Entry 7KSM (electron microscopy, 3.20 A resolution); this record covers chains B and C of the 7 polymer chains in the assembly.

# Chain B (and C)
Name: Lon protease homolog, mitochondrial
Source organism: Homo sapiens
Notes: EC 3.4.21.53; chain C of this document is another copy of the same molecule, construct and numbering; everything in this record applies to it too
Reference sequence: P36776 (LONM_HUMAN); numbering as in UniProt (aligned over 416-947)
Amino-acid sequence (532 residues; each row starts with the number of its first residue):
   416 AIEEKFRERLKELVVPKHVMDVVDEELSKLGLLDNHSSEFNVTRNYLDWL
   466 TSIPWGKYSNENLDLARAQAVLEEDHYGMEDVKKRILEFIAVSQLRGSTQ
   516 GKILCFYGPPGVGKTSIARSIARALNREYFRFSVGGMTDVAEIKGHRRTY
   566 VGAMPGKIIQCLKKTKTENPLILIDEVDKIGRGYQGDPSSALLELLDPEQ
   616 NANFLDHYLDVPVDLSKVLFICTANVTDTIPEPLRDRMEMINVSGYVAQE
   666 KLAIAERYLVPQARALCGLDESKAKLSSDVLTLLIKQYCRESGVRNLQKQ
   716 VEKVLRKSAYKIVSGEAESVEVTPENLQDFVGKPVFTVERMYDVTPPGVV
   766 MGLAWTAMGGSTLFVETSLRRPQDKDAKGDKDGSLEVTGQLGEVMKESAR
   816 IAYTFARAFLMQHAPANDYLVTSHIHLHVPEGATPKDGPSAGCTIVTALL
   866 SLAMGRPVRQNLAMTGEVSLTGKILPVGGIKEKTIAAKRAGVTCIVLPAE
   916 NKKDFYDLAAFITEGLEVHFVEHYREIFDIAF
Disordered / not traced: 416-419, 788-795 (chain C: 784-785, 828-831)
Curated features (UniProtKB/Swiss-Prot):
  - active site: Ser855, Lys898
  - binding site (ATP): Gly523 to Thr530
From the paper describing this entry:
  - binding site for Unidentified endogenous substrate: Tyr565, Tyr599
  - mutagenesis - Y565A: decreased catalytic activity on FITC-casein
  - mutagenesis - E591A: abolished catalytic activity
  - mutagenesis - V809A, P854A, E882A: decreased catalytic activity

# Chain B / chain C interface
Residue-residue contacts - 93 pairs, chain B then chain C:
  His451(B) - Asp449(C)  salt bridge
  Asn456(B) - Leu447(C)
  Asn456(B) - Leu448(C)
  Arg459(B) - Leu447(C)
  Asn460(B) - Lys444(C)
  Pro525(B) - Asp651(C)
  Arg534(B) - Asn618(C)
  Arg546(B) - Glu609(C)  salt bridge
  Arg546(B) - Gln615(C)
  Ser548(B) - Glu609(C)
  Gly550(B) - Ser605(C)
  Gly550(B) - Ala606(C)
  Gly551(B) - Val555(C)
  Gly551(B) - Ser605(C)
  Thr553(B) - Val555(C)
  Asp554(B) - Tyr565(C)  hydrogen bond
  Ala556(B) - Arg562(C)  hydrogen bond (backbone-side chain)
  Ala556(B) - Tyr565(C)
  Glu557(B) - Arg562(C)  salt bridge
  Glu557(B) - His622(C)  salt bridge
  His561(B) - Arg562(C)
  His561(B) - Thr564(C)
  His561(B) - Tyr565(C)  hydrogen bond
  Val566(B) - Ser453(C)
  Val566(B) - Glu454(C)
  Val566(B) - Thr564(C)
  Gly567(B) - Glu454(C)  hydrogen bond (backbone-side chain)
  Gly567(B) - Thr564(C)  hydrogen bond (backbone-side chain)
  Ala568(B) - Thr564(C)
  Met569(B) - Arg562(C)
  Met569(B) - Arg563(C)  hydrogen bond
  Met569(B) - Asp625(C)
  Pro570(B) - Arg562(C)  hydrogen bond (backbone-side chain)
  Lys572(B) - Leu620(C)
  Lys572(B) - Asp625(C)  salt bridge
  Gln575(B) - Arg562(C)
  Gln575(B) - Asp625(C)
  Lys594(B) - Ser605(C)
  Lys594(B) - Leu608(C)
  Gly598(B) - Tyr599(C)
  Tyr599(B) - Tyr599(C)
  Tyr599(B) - Gln600(C)
  Gln600(B) - Gln600(C)
  Asn640(B) - Pro648(C)
  Cys682(B) - Leu510(C)
  Gly683(B) - Leu510(C)
  Leu684(B) - Leu510(C)  hydrophobic
  Arg710(B) - Asp612(C)  salt bridge
  Arg710(B) - Glu614(C)  salt bridge
  Arg710(B) - Asp651(C)  salt bridge
  Arg710(B) - Arg652(C)
  Lys714(B) - Asp651(C)  hydrogen bond (side chain-backbone)
  Lys714(B) - Met653(C)
  Arg721(B) - Arg500(C)
  Arg721(B) - Glu503(C)  salt bridge
  Arg721(B) - Val507(C)
  Arg721(B) - Glu654(C)  salt bridge
  Lys722(B) - Lys499(C)
  Lys722(B) - Glu503(C)  salt bridge
  Ala724(B) - Val507(C)  hydrophobic
  Ala724(B) - Leu510(C)  hydrophobic
  Tyr725(B) - Leu480(C)  hydrophobic
  Tyr725(B) - Glu503(C)
  Tyr725(B) - Ala506(C)  hydrophobic
  Val728(B) - Ala506(C)
  Val728(B) - Gln509(C)
  Val728(B) - Leu510(C)  hydrophobic
  Gln743(B) - Lys918(C)
  Lys748(B) - Asp919(C)
  Glu754(B) - Glu915(C)
  Met756(B) - Lys888(C)
  Tyr757(B) - Thr886(C)  hydrogen bond
  Tyr757(B) - Lys888(C)
  Tyr757(B) - His938(C)
  Glu781(B) - Ser884(C)
  Glu781(B) - Leu885(C)  hydrogen bond (side chain-backbone)
  Thr782(B) - Leu885(C)
  Ser783(B) - Leu885(C)
  Leu784(B) - Ala823(C)
  Arg785(B) - Asp797(C)  salt bridge
  Arg785(B) - Thr819(C)
  Arg786(B) - Asp795(C)  hydrogen bond (side chain-backbone)
  Arg786(B) - Lys796(C)  hydrogen bond (side chain-backbone)
  Arg786(B) - Asp797(C)  salt bridge
  Pro787(B) - Val836(C)
  Glu801(B) - Arg815(C)
  Thr803(B) - Glu812(C)
  Thr803(B) - Ile816(C)
  Gly804(B) - Glu812(C)  hydrogen bond (backbone-side chain)
  His841(B) - Thr819(C)  hydrogen bond
  His841(B) - Leu885(C)
  His843(B) - Ile816(C)
  Glu846(B) - Val809(C)
Also at the interface, not in a pair above, chain B (64 interface residues in all): Gly526, Thr530, Tyr565, Gly571, Lys578, Glu591, Leu681, Gln713, Glu717
Also at the interface, not in a pair above, chain C (66 interface residues in all): Glu440, Val457, Leu502, Arg511, Lys517, Asp602, Glu647, Tyr818, Arg822, Gly887, Leu890

# Overview
The interface between chain B and chain C involves 64 residues on one side and 66 on the other, with 14
hydrogen bonds and 13 salt bridges. Polar contacts include His451(B)-Asp449(C), Arg546(B)-Glu609(C) and
Glu557(B)-Arg562(C). From the paper: a binding site for Unidentified endogenous substrate at Tyr565(B) and
Tyr599(B); V809A, P854A and E882A of chain B reduce catalytic activity; 5 substitutions were tested in all.
Both chains are Lon protease homolog, mitochondrial (Homo sapiens). Entry 7KSM (Human mitochondrial LONP1 with
endogenous substrate) was determined by electron microscopy, deposited together with 7KRZ and 7KSL.
